PDB entry 4JHH | X-ray diffraction, 2.20 A resolution | chain A

Chain A:
Name: MtN13 protein
Organism: Medicago truncatula
UniProt: P93330 (P93330_MEDTR); numbering as in UniProt (aligned over 1-163)
Amino-acid sequence (168 residues; numbered -4 to 163; the number before each row is that of its first residue; numbers below 1 keep their minus sign (Ile-4 is residue -4)):
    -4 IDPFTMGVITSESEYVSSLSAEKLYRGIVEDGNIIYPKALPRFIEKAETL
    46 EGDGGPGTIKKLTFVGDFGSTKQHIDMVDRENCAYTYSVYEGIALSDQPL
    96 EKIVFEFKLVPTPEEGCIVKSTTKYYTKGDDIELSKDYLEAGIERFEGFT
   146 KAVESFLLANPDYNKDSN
Disordered / not traced: 159-163
Sequence notes: expression tag (-4 to 0)
Curated features (UniProtKB/Swiss-Prot):
  - binding site (kinetin): Gln68, Tyr82
  - binding site (N(6)-dimethylallyladenine): Gln68, Tyr82
  - binding site (trans-zeatin): Gln68, Tyr82, Tyr133
Ion coordination: Na+: Phe59, Gly61
Residues lining bound ligands:
  - N-(furan-2-ylmethyl)-7H-purin-6-amine (H35): Leu57, Gly61, Asp62, Phe63, Thr66, Gln68, Tyr82, Val84, Ile98, Phe100, Tyr120, Tyr133, Ala136, Gly137, Arg140, Phe141, Phe144
  - malonate ion (MLI): Tyr85, Glu86, Gly87, Ile88, Ala89
From the paper describing this entry:
  - binding site for malonate ion: Gly87
  - Na+ coordination: Phe59, Gly61
  - binding site for N-(furan-2-ylmethyl)-7H-purin-6-amine: Asp62, Gln68, Tyr82, Tyr133

In short:
Ligands of chain A: N-(furan-2-ylmethyl)-7H-purin-6-amine and malonate ion. Phe59 and Gly61 coordinate Na+.
From UniProt: kinetin-binding residues Gln68 and Tyr82, N(6)-dimethylallyladenine-binding residues Gln68 and
Tyr82 and 3 trans-zeatin-binding residues. The paper reports a binding site for
N-(furan-2-ylmethyl)-7H-purin-6-amine at Asp62, Gln68 and Tyr82 among others; a binding site for malonate ion
at Gly87.
Chain A is MtN13 protein (Medicago truncatula); the structure, Crystal Structure of Medicago truncatula
Nodulin 13 (MtN13) in complex with kinetin, was determined by X-ray diffraction together with 4JHI, 4GY9 and
4JHG from the same study.
